PDB entry 4QTS | X-ray diffraction, 3.10 A resolution | chains A and C

Chain A:
Molecule: CRISPR type III-associated RAMP protein Csm4
From: Methanocaldococcus jannaschii DSM 2661
UniProt: Q59062 (CSM4_METJA); residues 1-376 here = UniProt positions 1-376
Chain sequence (376 residues; numbered 1 to 376; the number before each row is that of its first residue):
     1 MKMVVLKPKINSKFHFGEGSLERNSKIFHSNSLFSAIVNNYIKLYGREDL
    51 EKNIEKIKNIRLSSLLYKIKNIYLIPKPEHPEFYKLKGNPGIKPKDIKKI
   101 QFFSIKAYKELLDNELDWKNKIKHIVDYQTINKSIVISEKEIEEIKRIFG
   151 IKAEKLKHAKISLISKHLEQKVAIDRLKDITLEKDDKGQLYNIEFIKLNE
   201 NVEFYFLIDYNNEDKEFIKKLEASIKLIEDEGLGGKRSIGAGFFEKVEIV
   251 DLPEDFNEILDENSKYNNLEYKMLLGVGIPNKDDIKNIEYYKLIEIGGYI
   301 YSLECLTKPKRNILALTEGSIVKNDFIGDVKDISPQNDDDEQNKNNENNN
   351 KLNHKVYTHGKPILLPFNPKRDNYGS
Unresolved in the structure: 17-25, 85-93, 174-185, 236-240, 333-355, 370-376
Swiss-Prot annotation at these positions:
  - mutagenesis: Glu229 to Asp230 (No longer interacts with Csm3)

Chain C:
Molecule: CRISPR type III-associated RAMP protein Csm3
From: Methanocaldococcus jannaschii DSM 2661
UniProt: Q59063 (CSM3_METJA); numbering as in UniProt (aligned over 1-248)
Chain sequence (268 residues; numbered -19 to 248; the number before each row is that of its first residue; numbers below 1 keep their minus sign (Met-19 is residue -19)):
   -19 MGSSHHHHHHSSGLVPRGSHMENLTLKGKVILEGIIELETGMHIGGTKET
    31 LKIGGTDNPVIRDAFGRILIPGSSLKGKIRALLERKDGKYKEDGRGNYLP
    81 HDCGECEICKIFGPHDSKNIKEPVRVIVRDAYLQPEENKKDYDYLEIKVE
   131 NTIDRLKGTTIKGGIRNMERVVAGSKFKFEVVFNIYKESDKELIKKFIEG
   181 MKLLEDDYLGGSGSRGYGKIKFRDIKLICKPKEYYEGNENSKKESDEVES
   231 LNELESELDKIWGGINFN
Unresolved in the structure: -19 to 3, 25-37, 69-78, 117-148, 245-248
Construct notes: expression tag (-19 to 0)
Swiss-Prot annotation at these positions:
  - binding site (Zn(2+)): His81, Cys83, Cys89
  - mutagenesis: Asp43 to Phe45 (Wild-type interaction with Csm4), Arg109 (R109A: Wild-type interaction with Csm4), Tyr214 to Tyr215 (No longer interacts with Csm4), Glu216 (E216A: Wild-type interaction with Csm4)
Ion coordination: Zn2+: His81, Cys83, Cys86, Cys89

How chain A and chain C interact:
Contacting residue pairs - 32 pairs, chain A then chain C:
  Lys9(A) - Arg109(C)
  Lys9(A) - Glu160(C)  salt bridge
  Asn11(A) - Arg47(C)  hydrogen bond (backbone-side chain)
  Asn11(A) - Tyr112(C)  hydrogen bond (backbone-side chain)
  Lys13(A) - Asp43(C)  salt bridge
  Lys13(A) - Tyr112(C)
  Lys43(A) - Leu6(C)  hydrogen bond (backbone-backbone)
  Lys43(A) - Asn164(C)
  Lys43(A) - Tyr166(C)
  Leu44(A) - Thr5(C)  hydrogen bond (backbone-side chain)
  Leu44(A) - Lys212(C)  hydrogen bond (backbone-side chain)
  Tyr45(A) - Thr5(C)
  Tyr45(A) - Lys212(C)
  Tyr45(A) - Glu216(C)  hydrogen bond
  Ser165(A) - Phe45(C)
  His167(A) - Ala44(C)
  His167(A) - Phe45(C)
  Phe195(A) - Phe45(C)
  Lys197(A) - Phe45(C)
  Glu222(A) - Tyr215(C)
  Ala223(A) - Tyr215(C)
  Ala223(A) - Glu216(C)
  Lys226(A) - Tyr215(C)
  Leu227(A) - Tyr215(C)  hydrophobic
  Glu229(A) - Lys210(C)  salt bridge
  Glu229(A) - Tyr214(C)  hydrogen bond
  Asp230(A) - Lys9(C)
  Asp230(A) - Arg109(C)  hydrogen bond (backbone-side chain)
  Asp230(A) - Lys210(C)  salt bridge
  Asp230(A) - Tyr215(C)  hydrogen bond
  Glu231(A) - Lys9(C)  salt bridge
  Phe243(A) - Arg109(C)
Also at the interface, not in a pair above, chain A (22 interface residues in all): Ser12, Lys166, Glu169, Lys219
Also at the interface, not in a pair above, chain C (18 interface residues in all): Ile11

Overview:
22 residues of chain A and 18 residues of chain C are in contact; the contacts include 9 hydrogen bonds and 5
salt bridges. Among the polar pairs are Lys9(A)-Glu160(C), Lys13(A)-Asp43(C) and Glu229(A)-Lys210(C).
Here chain A is CRISPR type III-associated RAMP protein Csm4 and chain C is CRISPR type III-associated RAMP
protein Csm3, both from Methanocaldococcus jannaschii DSM 2661. Entry 4QTS (Crystal structure of Csm3-Csm4
subcomplex in the type III-A CRISPR-Cas interference complex) was determined by X-ray diffraction.
